7U0L - chains A and B; structure by X-ray diffraction, 3.30 A resolution.

Chain A:
Name: Aminopeptidase N
From: Canis lupus familiaris
Notes: EC 3.4.11.2
UniProt: P79143 (AMPN_CANLF); the construct has insertions or renumbered stretches relative to UniProt, so the offset changes along the chain: 72-901 = UniProt 72-901; 903-973 = UniProt 905-975
Amino-acid sequence (908 residues; each row starts with the number of its first residue; note: 1 number in that range is skipped by the numbering (no residue carries it; nothing is unmodelled there); a row labelled like 901A-901C holds insertion residues (901A, then the next letters in order)):
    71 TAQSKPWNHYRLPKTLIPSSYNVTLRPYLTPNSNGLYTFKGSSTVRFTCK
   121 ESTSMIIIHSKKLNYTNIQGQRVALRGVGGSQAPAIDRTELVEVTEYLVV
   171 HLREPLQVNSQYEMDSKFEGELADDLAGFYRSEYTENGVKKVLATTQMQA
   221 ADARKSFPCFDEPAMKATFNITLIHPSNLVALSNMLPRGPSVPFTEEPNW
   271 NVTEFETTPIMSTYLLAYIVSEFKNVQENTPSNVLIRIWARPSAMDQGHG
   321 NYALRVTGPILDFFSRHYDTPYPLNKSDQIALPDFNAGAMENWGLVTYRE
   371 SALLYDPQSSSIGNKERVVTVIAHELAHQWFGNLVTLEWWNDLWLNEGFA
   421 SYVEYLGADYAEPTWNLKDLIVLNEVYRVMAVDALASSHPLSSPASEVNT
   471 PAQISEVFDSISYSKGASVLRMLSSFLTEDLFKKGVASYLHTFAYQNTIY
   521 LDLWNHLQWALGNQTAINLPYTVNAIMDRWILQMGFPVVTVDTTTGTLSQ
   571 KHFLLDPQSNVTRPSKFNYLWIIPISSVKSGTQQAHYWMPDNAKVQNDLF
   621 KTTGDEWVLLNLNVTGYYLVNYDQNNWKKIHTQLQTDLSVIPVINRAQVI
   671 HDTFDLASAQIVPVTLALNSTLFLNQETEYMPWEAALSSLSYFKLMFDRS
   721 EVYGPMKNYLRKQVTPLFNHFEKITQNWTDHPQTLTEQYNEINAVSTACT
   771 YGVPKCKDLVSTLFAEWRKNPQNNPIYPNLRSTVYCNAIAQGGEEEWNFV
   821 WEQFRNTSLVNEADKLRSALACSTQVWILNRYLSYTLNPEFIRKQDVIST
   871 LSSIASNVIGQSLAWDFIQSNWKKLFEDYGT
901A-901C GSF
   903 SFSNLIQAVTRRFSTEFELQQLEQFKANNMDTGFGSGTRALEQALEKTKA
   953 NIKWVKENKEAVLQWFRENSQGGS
Disordered / not traced: 105, 901A-901C
Construct notes: expression tag (71, 974-976)
Swiss-Prot annotation at these positions:
  - active site: Glu395 (Proton acceptor)
  - binding site (substrate): Gly358 to Asn362
  - binding site (Zn(2+)): His394, His398, Glu417
  - site: Tyr483 (Transition state stabilizer)
  - modified residue (Sulfotyrosine): Tyr182, Tyr425, Tyr430
  - glycosylation (N-linked (GlcNAc...) asparagine): Asn134, Asn240, Asn271, Asn533, Asn580, Asn633, Asn689, Asn747, Asn826
Disulfides: Cys769-Cys776, Cys806-Cys842
Covalently attached groups: N-acetylglucosamine (NAG) linked to Asn92, Asn134, Asn240, Asn271, Asn345, Asn580, Asn633, Asn689, Asn826; glycan linked to Asn533, Asn747
Ion coordination: Zn2+: His394, His398
Reported in the primary citation:
  - post-translational modification sites: Asn747
  - mutagenesis - T749R: abolished binding to Spike glycoprotein (chain B)

Chain B:
Name: Spike glycoprotein
From: Coronaviridae sp
Notes: fragment: CCoV-HuPn-2018 RBD
UniProt: A0A8E6CMP0 (A0A8E6CMP0_9ALPC); the construct has insertions or renumbered stretches relative to UniProt, so the offset changes along the chain: 523-671 = UniProt 523-671; 677-682 = UniProt 672-677
Amino-acid sequence (182 residues; each row starts with the number of its first residue):
   522 TSFFAHTTVNITIDLGMKRSGYGQPIASPLSNITLPMQDNNTDVYCIRSN
   572 QFSIYVHSTCKSSLWDNVFNQDCTDVLEATAVIKTGTCPFSFDKLNNHLT
   622 FNKFCLSLSPVGANCKFDVAARTRTNEQVVRSLYVIYEEGDNIVGVPSDN
   672 GSSGGSGLNDIFEAQKIEWHEGGSHHHHHHHH
Disordered / not traced: 669-703
Construct notes: expression tag (522, 683-703); insertion (672-676); conflict Asn680 (His675 in A0A8E6CMP0), Ile682 (Leu677 in A0A8E6CMP0)
Disulfides: Cys567-Cys626, Cys581-Cys594, Cys609-Cys636
Covalently attached groups: glycan linked to Asn531; N-acetylglucosamine (NAG) linked to Asn553
Reported in the primary citation:
  - binding site for alpha-L-fucopyranose: Tyr543, Gln545
  - binding site for N-acetylglucosamine: Gln545

How chain A and chain B interact:
Pairs across the interface (30; chain A residue first):
  Pro377(A) with Trp586(B)
  Gln378(A) with Trp586(B)
  Phe738(A) with Tyr543(B)
  Glu742(A) with Tyr543(B), hydrogen bond
  Gln746(A) with Ser541(B); Ile547(B)
  Asn747(A) with Ser541(B), hydrogen bond (backbone-side chain); Gly542(B), hydrogen bond (backbone-backbone); Tyr543(B); Gln545(B), hydrogen bond
  Trp748(A) with Gly542(B); Tyr543(B), hydrogen bond
  Thr749(A) with Lys539(B), hydrogen bond (backbone-side chain); Arg540(B); Ser541(B), hydrogen bond; Ile547(B)
  Asp750(A) with Lys539(B), salt bridge
  Lys775(A) with Tyr543(B)
  Leu779(A) with Gly542(B); Tyr543(B), hydrophobic
  Thr782(A) with Gly542(B); Tyr543(B); Gly544(B)
  Glu786(A) with Arg540(B), salt bridge
  Asn794(A) with Trp586(B), hydrogen bond (backbone-side chain)
  Pro795(A) with Trp586(B)
  Ile796(A) with Trp586(B)
  Tyr797(A) with Trp586(B), hydrophobic
  Pro798(A) with Trp586(B)
  Arg801(A) with Trp586(B)
Interface residues without a listed pair, chain A (22 interface residues in all): Asp778, Leu783, Asn793
Interface residues without a listed pair, chain B (11 interface residues in all): Leu585, Gln649
Interface features reported in the paper:
  - pairs named by the authors: Glu742(A)-Tyr543(B), Asn747(A)-Gln545(B), Trp748(A)-Tyr543(B), Glu786(A)-Arg540(B) (salt bridge), Asn794(A)-Trp586(B) (backbone contact), Tyr797(A)-Trp586(B), Pro798(A)-Trp586(B)

Summary:
Chain A and chain B form an interface of 22 and 11 residues respectively, with 8 hydrogen bonds and 2 salt
bridges. Among the polar pairs are Asp750(A)-Lys539(B), Glu786(A)-Arg540(B) and Glu742(A)-Tyr543(B). The
authors report contacts between Glu742(A) and Tyr543(B), Asn747(A) and Gln545(B) and Trp748(A) and Tyr543(B)
among others; a salt bridge between Glu786(A) and Arg540(B); a backbone contact between Asn794(A) and
Trp586(B). From the paper: a binding site for alpha-L-fucopyranose at Tyr543(B) and Gln545(B); T749R of chain
A abolishes binding to Spike glycoprotein (chain B).
Here chain A is Aminopeptidase N (Canis lupus familiaris) and chain B is Spike glycoprotein (Coronaviridae
sp). Entry 7U0L (Crystal structure of the CCoV-HuPn-2018 RBD (domain B) in complex with canine APN) was
determined by X-ray diffraction (same publication as 7US6, 7US9, 7USA and 7USB).
